PDB entry 8GHU | electron microscopy, 3.00 A resolution | chains a and d of the 15 polymer chains in the assembly

[Chain a]
Molecule: 16S rRNA
Source organism: Escherichia coli
Sequence (1532 nucleotides; each row starts with the number of its first residue):
     2 AAUUGAAGAG UUUGAUCAUG GCUCAGAUUG AACGCUGGCG GCAGGCCUAA CACAUGCAAG
    62 UCGAACGGUA ACAGGAAGAA GCUUGCUUCU UUGCUGACGA GUGGCGGACG GGUGAGUAAU
   122 GUCUGGGAAA CUGCCUGAUG GAGGGGGAUA ACUACUGGAA ACGGUAGCUA AUACCGCAUA
   182 ACGUCGCAAG ACCAAAGAGG GGGACCUUCG GGCCUCUUGC CAUCGGAUGU GCCCAGAUGG
   242 GAUUAGCUAG UAGGUGGGGU AACGGCUCAC CUAGGCGACG AUCCCUAGCU GGUCUGAGAG
   302 GAUGACCAGC CACACUGGAA CUGAGACACG GUCCAGACUC CUACGGGAGG CAGCAGUGGG
   362 GAAUAUUGCA CAAUGGGCGC AAGCCUGAUG CAGCCAUGCC GCGUGUAUGA AGAAGGCCUU
   422 CGGGUUGUAA AGUACUUUCA GCGGGGAGGA AGGGAGUAAA GUUAAUACCU UUGCUCAUUG
   482 ACGUUACCCG CAGAAGAAGC ACCGGCUAAC UCCGUGCCAG CAGCCGCGGU AAUACGGAGG
   542 GUGCAAGCGU UAAUCGGAAU UACUGGGCGU AAAGCGCACG CAGGCGGUUU GUUAAGUCAG
   602 AUGUGAAAUC CCCGGGCUCA ACCUGGGAAC UGCAUCUGAU ACUGGCAAGC UUGAGUCUCG
   662 UAGAGGGGGG UAGAAUUCCA GGUGUAGCGG UGAAAUGCGU AGAGAUCUGG AGGAAUACCG
   722 GUGGCGAAGG CGGCCCCCUG GACGAAGACU GACGCUCAGG UGCGAAAGCG UGGGGAGCAA
   782 ACAGGAUUAG AUACCCUGGU AGUCCACGCC GUAAACGAUG UCGACUUGGA GGUUGUGCCC
   842 UUGAGGCGUG GCUUCCGGAG CUAACGCGUU AAGUCGACCG CCUGGGGAGU ACGGCCGCAA
   902 GGUUAAAACU CAAAUGAAUU GACGGGGGCC CGCACAAGCG GUGGAGCAUG UGGUUUAAUU
   962 CGAUGCAACG CGAAGAACCU UACCUGGUCU UGACAUCCAC GGAAGUUUUC AGAGAUGAGA
  1022 AUGUGCCUUC GGGAACCGUG AGACAGGUGC UGCAUGGCUG UCGUCAGCUC GUGUUGUGAA
  1082 AUGUUGGGUU AAGUCCCGCA ACGAGCGCAA CCCUUAUCCU UUGUUGCCAG CGGUCCGGCC
  1142 GGGAACUCAA AGGAGACUGC CAGUGAUAAA CUGGAGGAAG GUGGGGAUGA CGUCAAGUCA
  1202 UCAUGGCCCU UACGACCAGG GCUACACACG UGCUACAAUG GCGCAUACAA AGAGAAGCGA
  1262 CCUCGCGAGA GCAAGCGGAC CUCAUAAAGU GCGUCGUAGU CCGGAUUGGA GUCUGCAACU
  1322 CGACUCCAUG AAGUCGGAAU CGCUAGUAAU CGUGGAUCAG AAUGCCACGG UGAAUACGUU
  1382 CCCGGGCCUU GUACACACAG CCCXUCACAC CAUGGGAGUG GGUUGCAAAA GAAGUAGGUA
  1442 GCUUAACCUU CGGGAGGGCG CUUACCACUU UGUGAUUCAU GACUGGGGUG AAGUCGUAAC
  1502 AAGGUAACCG UAGGGGAACC UGCGGUUGGA UC
Modified / non-standard residues: ZIV ((2S)-4-[[(2R,3S,4R,5R)-5-(6-aminopurin-9-yl)-3,4-bis(oxidanyl)oxolan-2-yl]methyl-[2-[2-azanyl-9-[(2R,3R,4R,5R)-5-[bis(oxidanyl)phosphanyloxymethyl]-3,4-bis(oxidanyl)oxolan-2-yl]-6-oxidanylidene-3H-purin-7-yl]ethyl]amino]-2-azanyl-butanoic acid) at position 1405
Bound ions: Mg2+ site 1 near U17 (its only coordinating residue here); Mg2+ site 2 near C48 (its only coordinating residue here); Mg2+ site 3 near A53 (its only coordinating residue here); Mg2+ site 4: U180, A195; Mg2+ site 5 near G266 (its only coordinating residue here); Mg2+ site 6: G299, G558; Mg2+ site 7 near C352 (its only coordinating residue here); Mg2+ site 8 near G361 (its only coordinating residue here); Mg2+ site 9 near C504 (its only coordinating residue here); Mg2+ site 10 near A560 (its only coordinating residue here); Mg2+ site 11 near C569 (its only coordinating residue here); Mg2+ site 12 near A572 (its only coordinating residue here); 6 more Mg2+ sites not listed
What the authors report for this chain:
  - conformationally variable residues: A1408, U1495, G1516

[Chain d]
Name: 30S ribosomal protein S4
Source organism: Escherichia coli
UniProt: C3SR62 (C3SR62_ECOLX); residues 1-205 here correspond to UniProt positions 2-206 (UniProt number = residue number + 1)
Chain sequence (205 residues; numbered 1 to 205; the number before each row is that of its first residue):
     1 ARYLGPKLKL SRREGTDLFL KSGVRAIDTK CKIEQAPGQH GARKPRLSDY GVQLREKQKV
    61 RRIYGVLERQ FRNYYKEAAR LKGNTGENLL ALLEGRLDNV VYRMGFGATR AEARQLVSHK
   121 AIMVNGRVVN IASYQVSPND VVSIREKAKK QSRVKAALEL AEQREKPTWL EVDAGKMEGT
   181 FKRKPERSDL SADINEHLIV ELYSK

[Chain a / chain d interface]
Residue-residue contacts - 121 pairs, chain a then chain d:
  A3(a) / Lys-82(d)  hydrogen bond to the phosphate
  U4(a) / Lys-82(d)  salt bridge to the phosphate
  U5(a) / Lys-82(d)  base contact
  A8(a) / Gln-53(d)  base contact
  A8(a) / Glu-201(d)  hydrogen bond to the base
  A8(a) / Leu-202(d)  base contact
  A8(a) / Ser-204(d)  base contact
  A8(a) / Lys-205(d)  base contact
  A26(a) / Lys-205(d)  hydrogen bond to the base
  G27(a) / Lys-205(d)  sugar contact
  U29(a) / Arg-72(d)  salt bridge to the phosphate
  C400(a) / Arg-69(d)  salt bridge to the phosphate
  C401(a) / Arg-69(d)  salt bridge to the phosphate
  C401(a) / Arg-72(d)  salt bridge to the phosphate
  C401(a) / Asn-73(d)  hydrogen bond to the phosphate
  G402(a) / Gln-70(d)  phosphate contact
  G402(a) / Asn-73(d)  phosphate contact
  G402(a) / Ile-131(d)  sugar contact
  G402(a) / Ser-133(d)  hydrogen bond to the phosphate
  C403(a) / Arg-96(d)  salt bridge to the phosphate
  C403(a) / Ala-132(d)  phosphate contact
  C403(a) / Ser-133(d)  hydrogen bond to the phosphate
  G404(a) / Arg-2(d)  phosphate contact
  G404(a) / Arg-114(d)  salt bridge to the phosphate
  G404(a) / Ser-118(d)  phosphate contact
  U405(a) / Arg-2(d)  salt bridge to the phosphate
  U405(a) / Leu-4(d)  base contact
  U405(a) / Gln-115(d)  phosphate contact
  G406(a) / Arg-2(d)  hydrogen bond to the sugar
  G406(a) / Leu-4(d)  phosphate contact
  G406(a) / Gln-115(d)  sugar contact
  G406(a) / Arg-153(d)  base contact
  U407(a) / Ala-111(d)  phosphate contact
  U407(a) / Glu-112(d)  sugar contact
  U407(a) / Arg-153(d)  base contact
  A408(a) / Leu-20(d)  phosphate contact
  A408(a) / Lys-21(d)  salt bridge to the phosphate
  A408(a) / Gly-23(d)  phosphate contact
  A408(a) / Thr-109(d)  phosphate contact
  U409(a) / Lys-21(d)  salt bridge to the phosphate
  U409(a) / Ser-22(d)  phosphate contact
  U409(a) / Gly-23(d)  hydrogen bond to the phosphate
  U409(a) / Val-24(d)  hydrogen bond to the phosphate
  G410(a) / Asp-28(d)  phosphate contact
  G410(a) / Lys-30(d)  sugar contact
  A411(a) / Asp-28(d)  phosphate contact
  A411(a) / Lys-30(d)  salt bridge to the phosphate
  G413(a) / Thr-29(d)  base contact
  G413(a) / Lys-30(d)  base contact
  G413(a) / Lys-32(d)  hydrogen bond to the base
  C418(a) / Gln-39(d)  hydrogen bond to the base
  U426(a) / Ala-36(d)  sugar contact
  U426(a) / Pro-37(d)  hydrogen bond to the sugar
  U426(a) / Gly-38(d)  hydrogen bond to the sugar
  U426(a) / Gln-39(d)  sugar contact
  U427(a) / Arg-12(d)  salt bridge to the phosphate
  U427(a) / Pro-37(d)  phosphate contact
  G428(a) / Pro-6(d)  phosphate contact
  G428(a) / Lys-9(d)  salt bridge to the phosphate
  U429(a) / Leu-8(d)  phosphate contact
  U429(a) / Arg-12(d)  salt bridge to the phosphate
  U429(a) / Lys-30(d)  phosphate contact
  A430(a) / Pro-6(d)  phosphate contact
  A430(a) / Lys-7(d)  phosphate contact
  A430(a) / Leu-8(d)  phosphate contact
  A430(a) / Lys-21(d)  phosphate contact
  C436(a) / Ser-152(d)  sugar contact
  C436(a) / Arg-153(d)  base contact
  U437(a) / His-119(d)  sugar contact
  U437(a) / Gln-151(d)  sugar contact
  U437(a) / Arg-153(d)  hydrogen bond to the sugar
  U438(a) / His-119(d)  sugar contact
  U439(a) / Ser-118(d)  sugar contact
  U439(a) / His-119(d)  base contact
  U439(a) / Lys-120(d)  phosphate contact
  C489(a) / Lys-120(d)  salt bridge to the phosphate
  C490(a) / Arg-145(d)  salt bridge to the phosphate
  C490(a) / Lys-147(d)  salt bridge to the phosphate
  G491(a) / Lys-147(d)  salt bridge to the phosphate
  U508(a) / Tyr-50(d)  sugar contact
  A509(a) / Leu-47(d)  phosphate contact
  A509(a) / Ser-48(d)  hydrogen bond to the phosphate
  A509(a) / Tyr-50(d)  sugar contact
  A509(a) / Gly-51(d)  sugar contact
  A509(a) / Leu-54(d)  base contact
  A509(a) / Arg-55(d)  hydrogen bond to the sugar
  A510(a) / Pro-45(d)  phosphate contact
  A510(a) / Leu-47(d)  phosphate contact
  C511(a) / Arg-43(d)  salt bridge to the phosphate
  U512(a) / Gln-39(d)  base contact
  U512(a) / His-40(d)  phosphate contact
  G540(a) / Gln-39(d)  hydrogen bond to the sugar
  G541(a) / Pro-37(d)  sugar contact
  G541(a) / Gln-39(d)  sugar contact
  G542(a) / Lys-9(d)  salt bridge to the phosphate
  G542(a) / Arg-13(d)  phosphate contact
  G542(a) / Pro-37(d)  sugar contact
  U543(a) / Arg-55(d)  phosphate contact
  G544(a) / Arg-55(d)  salt bridge to the phosphate
  G544(a) / Gln-58(d)  phosphate contact
  G544(a) / Arg-62(d)  salt bridge to the phosphate
  C545(a) / Gln-58(d)  hydrogen bond to the phosphate
  C545(a) / Arg-61(d)  salt bridge to the phosphate
  C545(a) / Arg-62(d)  salt bridge to the phosphate
  C545(a) / Glu-68(d)  phosphate contact
  A546(a) / Tyr-3(d)  base contact
  A546(a) / Arg-61(d)  salt bridge to the phosphate
  A546(a) / Leu-67(d)  phosphate contact
  A546(a) / Glu-68(d)  hydrogen bond to the phosphate
  A546(a) / Arg-69(d)  hydrogen bond to the phosphate
  A547(a) / Leu-67(d)  phosphate contact
  C549(a) / Arg-69(d)  salt bridge to the phosphate
  C613(a) / Arg-80(d)  phosphate contact
  C614(a) / Arg-80(d)  salt bridge to the phosphate
  C618(a) / Arg-127(d)  salt bridge to the phosphate
  U619(a) / Val-128(d)  sugar contact
  U619(a) / Val-129(d)  base contact
  U619(a) / Asn-130(d)  hydrogen bond to the base
  U619(a) / Ile-131(d)  base contact
  C620(a) / Ile-131(d)  base contact
  C620(a) / Tyr-134(d)  sugar contact
Other interface residues (no listed pair), chain a (55 interface residues in all): G6, C440, A495
Other interface residues (no listed pair), chain d (75 interface residues in all): Ala-1, Lys-57, Ala-79, Leu-81, Gly-83, Gln-135

[In short]
55 residues of chain a face 75 of chain d across their interface; the contacts include 21 hydrogen bonds and
28 salt bridges. Polar pairs include A8(a)/Glu-201(d), A26(a)/Lys-205(d) and G413(a)/Lys-32(d). The Mg2+ site
4 is built by U180(a) and A195(a). From the paper: conformational variability at A1408(a), U1495(a) and
G1516(a).
Here chain a is 16S rRNA and chain d is 30S ribosomal protein S4, both from Escherichia coli. Entry 8GHU
(Methyltransferase RmtC bound to the 30S ribosomal subunit) was determined by electron microscopy.
